8F2N - chains AM and AQ of the 47 polymer chains in the assembly; structure by electron microscopy, 3.00 A resolution.

[Chain AM (and AQ)]
Protein: Major capsid protein
From: Bacillus phage phi29
Notes: chain AQ of this document is another copy of the same molecule, construct and numbering; everything in this record applies to it too
UniProtKB: P13849 (CAPSD_BPPH2); residues 1-448 here = UniProt positions 1-448
Chain sequence (448 residues; row label = number of the first residue in the row):
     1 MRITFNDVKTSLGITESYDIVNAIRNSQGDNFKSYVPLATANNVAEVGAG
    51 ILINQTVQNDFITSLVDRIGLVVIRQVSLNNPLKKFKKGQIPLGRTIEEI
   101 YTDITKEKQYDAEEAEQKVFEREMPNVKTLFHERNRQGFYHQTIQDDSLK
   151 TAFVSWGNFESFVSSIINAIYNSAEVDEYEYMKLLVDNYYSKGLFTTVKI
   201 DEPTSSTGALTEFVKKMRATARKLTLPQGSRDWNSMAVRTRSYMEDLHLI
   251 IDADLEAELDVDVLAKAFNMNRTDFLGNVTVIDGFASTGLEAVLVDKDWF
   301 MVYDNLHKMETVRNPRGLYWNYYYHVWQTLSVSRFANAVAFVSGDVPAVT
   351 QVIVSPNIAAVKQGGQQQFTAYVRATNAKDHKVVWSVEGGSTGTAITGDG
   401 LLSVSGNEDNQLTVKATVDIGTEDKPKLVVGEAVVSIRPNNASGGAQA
Not modelled in the structure: 26-30, 441-448

[How chain AM and chain AQ interact]
Contacting residue pairs - 58 pairs, chain AM then chain AQ:
  Thr-102(AM) with Ala-169(AQ)
  Ile-104(AM) with Asn-172(AQ); Val-176(AQ), hydrophobic
  Thr-105(AM) with Ser-173(AQ)
  Lys-106(AM) with Asp-177(AQ)
  Glu-107(AM) with Arg-136(AQ), salt bridge; Gly-138(AQ); Phe-139(AQ); Tyr-140(AQ), hydrogen bond; Asp-177(AQ), hydrogen bond (backbone-side chain); Tyr-181(AQ), hydrogen bond
  Lys-108(AM) with Gly-138(AQ); Phe-139(AQ), hydrogen bond (backbone-backbone); His-141(AQ)
  Gln-109(AM) with Gln-137(AQ); Phe-139(AQ)
  Tyr-110(AM) with Gln-137(AQ), hydrogen bond (backbone-backbone); Trp-327(AQ)
  Val-119(AM) with Asn-321(AQ); Tyr-323(AQ), hydrogen bond (backbone-side chain)
  Phe-120(AM) with Val-312(AQ), hydrophobic; Arg-313(AQ); Asn-314(AQ); Tyr-319(AQ), hydrogen bond (backbone-side chain); Asn-321(AQ), hydrogen bond (backbone-side chain)
  Glu-121(AM) with Asn-321(AQ), hydrogen bond (backbone-side chain)
  Arg-122(AM) with His-141(AQ); Thr-143(AQ); Gln-145(AQ); Tyr-319(AQ)
  Glu-123(AM) with His-141(AQ); Gln-142(AQ), hydrogen bond
  Lys-215(AM) with Glu-258(AQ), salt bridge
  Arg-218(AM) with Glu-256(AQ); Ala-257(AQ), hydrogen bond (side chain-backbone); Leu-259(AQ), hydrogen bond (side chain-backbone); Asp-260(AQ); Val-261(AQ)
  Arg-222(AM) with Ala-257(AQ)
  Leu-226(AM) with Ala-253(AQ), hydrophobic; Asp-283(AQ)
  Pro-227(AM) with Val-281(AQ)
  Gln-228(AM) with Val-176(AQ); Glu-180(AQ), hydrogen bond; Ile-282(AQ); Asp-283(AQ), hydrogen bond (side chain-backbone)
  Arg-239(AM) with Val-176(AQ)
  Arg-241(AM) with Met-1(AQ); Asn-172(AQ), hydrogen bond (side chain-backbone); Glu-175(AQ); Val-176(AQ)
  Tyr-243(AM) with Met-1(AQ), hydrophobic; Arg-2(AQ)
  Lys-266(AM) with Val-261(AQ); Asp-262(AQ), salt bridge
  Asn-269(AM) with Arg-272(AQ), hydrogen bond (backbone-side chain); Leu-276(AQ)
  Met-270(AM) with Arg-272(AQ)
Interface residues without a listed pair, chain AM (26 interface residues in all): Phe-268
Interface residues without a listed pair, chain AQ (43 interface residues in all): Asn-168, Tyr-179, His-325, Val-326

[Overview]
26 residues of chain AM and 43 residues of chain AQ are in contact, with 16 hydrogen bonds and 3 salt bridges.
Among the polar pairs are Glu-107(AM)/Arg-136(AQ), Lys-215(AM)/Glu-258(AQ) and Lys-266(AM)/Asp-262(AQ).
Chain AM and chain AQ are both Major capsid protein (Bacillus phage phi29); the structure, Phi-29
partially-expanded fiberless prohead, was determined by electron microscopy (same publication as 8F2M and
8F2O).
